8ZMT - chains C and N of the 20 polymer chains in the assembly; structure by electron microscopy, 2.52 A resolution.

== Chain C (and N) ==
Protein: Cytochrome b
From: Saccharomyces cerevisiae
Notes: chain N of this document is another copy of the same molecule, construct and numbering; everything in this record applies to it too
UniProtKB: A0A0G3F5W7 (A0A0G3F5W7_YEASX); residues 1-385 here = UniProt positions 1-385
Sequence (385 residues; each row starts with the number of its first residue):
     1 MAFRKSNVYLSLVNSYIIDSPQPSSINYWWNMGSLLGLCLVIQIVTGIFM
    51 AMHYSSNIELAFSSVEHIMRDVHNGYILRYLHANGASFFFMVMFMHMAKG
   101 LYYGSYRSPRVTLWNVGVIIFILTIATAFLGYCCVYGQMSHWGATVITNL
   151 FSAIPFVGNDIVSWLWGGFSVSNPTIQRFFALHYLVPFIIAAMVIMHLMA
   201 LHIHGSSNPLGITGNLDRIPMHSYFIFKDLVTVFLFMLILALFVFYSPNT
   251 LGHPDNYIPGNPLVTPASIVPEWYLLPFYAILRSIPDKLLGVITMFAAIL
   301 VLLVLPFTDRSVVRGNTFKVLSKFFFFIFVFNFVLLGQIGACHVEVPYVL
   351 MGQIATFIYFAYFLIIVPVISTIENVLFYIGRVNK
Bound ions: heme Fe site 1: H82, H183; heme Fe site 2: H96, H197
Residues lining bound ligands:
  - phosphatidic acid (6PH; (1R)-2-(phosphonooxy)-1-[(tridecanoyloxy)methyl]ethyl pentadecanoate), molecule 1: I17, S34, H222, S223, I226, D229, L230, V233, F234, M237
  - phosphatidic acid (6PH), molecule 2: I42, L81, M237, L240, A241
  - 3-sn-phosphatidylethanolamine (8PE; (2R)-3-{[(S)-(2-aminoethoxy)(hydroxy)phosphoryl]oxy}-2-(tetradecanoyloxy)propyl octadecanoate): W29, F94, M95, M97, A98, K99, Y102, Y103, F121, F278, L302, T317, K323, F326, F327, F329, V330, F331, F333, V334, Y359
  - 3-sn-phosphatidylethanolamine (9PE; (1R)-2-{[(S)-(2-aminoethoxy)(hydroxy)phosphoryl]oxy}-1-[(heptanoyloxy)methyl]ethyl octadecanoate), molecule 1: F3, S6, N7, Y9, L10, L12, V13, I195
  - 3-sn-phosphatidylethanolamine (9PE), molecule 2: T112, N115, V116, I119, A192, I195, M196, M199
  - Metyltetraprole (A1D6P; 1-[2-[[1-(4-chlorophenyl)pyrazol-3-yl]oxymethyl]-3-methyl-phenyl]-4-methyl-1,2,3,4-tetrazol-5-one): I125, A126, A128, F129, Y132, M139, G143, V146, I147, I269, V270, P271, E272, Y274, L275, Y279, M295, F296
  - cardiolipin (CN3; (2R,5S,11R,14R)-5,8,11-trihydroxy-2-(nonanoyloxy)-5,11-dioxido-16-oxo-14-[(propanoyloxy)methyl]-4,6,10,12,15-pentaoxa-5,11-diphosphanonadec-1-yl undecanoate): N27, Y28, W29, M32, L35, F88, M91, V92, M95, V231, T232, L235, F236, I239
  - cardiolipin (CN5; (5S,11R)-5,8,11-trihydroxy-5,11-dioxido-17-oxo-4,6,10,12,16-pentaoxa-5,11-diphosphaoctadec-1-yl pentadecanoate): L12, Y16, I195, L198, M199
  - heme (HEM), molecule 1: W30, G33, S34, L36, G37, F89, M93, H96, M97, K99, S105, L113, W114, G117, V118, I120, F121, V194, H197, L198, L201, G205, S206, S207
  - heme (HEM), molecule 2: L40, Q43, I44, G47, I48, M50, A51, Y54, V65, R79, H82, A83, A86, F89, T127, A128, G131, Y132, V135, F180, H183, Y184, P187, Y274
  - UQ6 (5-(3,7,11,15,19,23-hexamethyl-tetracosa-2,6,10,14,18,22-hexaenyl)-2,3-dimethoxy-6-methyl-benzene-1,4-diol), molecule 1: Y16, I17, S20, G33, S34, G37, L40, V41, I44, V45, I48, F49, A191, V194, L198, L201, M221, D229
  - UQ6, molecule 2: W164, L182, L185

== Interface between chain C and chain N ==
Contacting residue pairs - 28 pairs, chain C then chain N:
  Y9(C) - T112(N)
  Y9(C) - V116(N)
  Y9(C) - M196(N)  hydrogen bond (side chain-backbone)
  Y9(C) - A200(N)
  L12(C) - M199(N)  hydrophobic
  I48(C) - L185(N)  hydrophobic
  A51(C) - A181(N)
  M52(C) - Q177(N)
  M52(C) - R178(N)
  Y54(C) - Q177(N)  hydrogen bond (backbone-side chain)
  S55(C) - N57(N)  hydrogen bond
  S55(C) - Q177(N)  hydrogen bond
  N57(C) - S55(N)  hydrogen bond
  L60(C) - L60(N)  hydrophobic
  T112(C) - Y9(N)
  V116(C) - Y9(N)
  Q177(C) - M52(N)
  Q177(C) - Y54(N)  hydrogen bond (side chain-backbone)
  Q177(C) - S55(N)  hydrogen bond
  R178(C) - M52(N)
  A181(C) - A51(N)
  A181(C) - Y184(N)  hydrogen bond (backbone-side chain)
  Y184(C) - A181(N)  hydrogen bond (side chain-backbone)
  Y184(C) - Y184(N)  hydrophobic
  L185(C) - I48(N)  hydrophobic
  M196(C) - Y9(N)  hydrogen bond (backbone-side chain)
  M199(C) - L12(N)  hydrophobic
  A200(C) - Y9(N)
Interface residues without a listed pair, chain C (24 interface residues in all): V8, H53, L182, F188, I203
Interface residues without a listed pair, chain N (23 interface residues in all): V8, H53, F188, I203

== Overview ==
The interface between chain C and chain N involves 24 residues on one side and 23 on the other, with 10
hydrogen bonds. Among the polar pairs are Y9(C)-M196(N), Y54(C)-Q177(N) and S55(C)-N57(N).
Chain C and chain N are both Cytochrome b (Saccharomyces cerevisiae); the structure, Cryo-EM structure of
Saccharomyces cerevisiae bc1 complex in Metyltetraprole-bound state, was determined by electron microscopy
together with 8YHQ and 8YIN from the same study.
